8B6F - chains AB and AR of the 69 polymer chains in the assembly; structure by electron microscopy, 2.80 A resolution.

# Chain AB
Name: NADH-ubiquinone oxidoreductase 75 kDa subunit
Organism: Tetrahymena thermophila SB210
Reference sequence: Q23KA9 (Q23KA9_TETTS); numbering as in UniProt (aligned over 1-718)
Sequence (718 residues; each row starts with the number of its first residue):
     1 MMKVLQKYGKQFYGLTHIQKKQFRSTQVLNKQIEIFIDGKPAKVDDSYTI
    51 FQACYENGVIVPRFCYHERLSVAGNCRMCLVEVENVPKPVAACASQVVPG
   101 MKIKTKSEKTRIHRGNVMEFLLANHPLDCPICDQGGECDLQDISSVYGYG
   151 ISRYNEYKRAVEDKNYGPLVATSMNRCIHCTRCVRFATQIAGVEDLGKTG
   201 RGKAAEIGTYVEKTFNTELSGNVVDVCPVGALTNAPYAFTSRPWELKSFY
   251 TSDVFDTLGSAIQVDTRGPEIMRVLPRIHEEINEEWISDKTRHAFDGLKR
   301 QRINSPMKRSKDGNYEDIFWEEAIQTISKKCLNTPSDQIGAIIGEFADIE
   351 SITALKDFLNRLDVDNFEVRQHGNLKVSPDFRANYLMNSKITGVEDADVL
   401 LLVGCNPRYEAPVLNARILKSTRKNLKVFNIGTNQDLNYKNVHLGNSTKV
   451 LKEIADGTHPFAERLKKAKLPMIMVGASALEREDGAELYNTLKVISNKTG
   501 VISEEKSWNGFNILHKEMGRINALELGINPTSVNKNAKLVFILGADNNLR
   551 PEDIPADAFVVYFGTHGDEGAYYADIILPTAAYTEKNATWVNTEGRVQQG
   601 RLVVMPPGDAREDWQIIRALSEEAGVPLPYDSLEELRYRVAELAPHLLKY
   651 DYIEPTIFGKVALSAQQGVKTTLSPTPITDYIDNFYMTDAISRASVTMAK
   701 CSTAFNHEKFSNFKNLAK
Not modelled in the structure: 1-30
Ion coordination: 2Fe-2S cluster Fe: Cys65, Cys76, Cys79, Cys93; 4Fe-4S cluster Fe site 1: His125, Cys129, Cys132, Cys138; 4Fe-4S cluster Fe site 2: Cys177, Cys180, Cys183, Cys227
Ligand contacts:
  - 2Fe-2S cluster (FES): Arg63, Phe64, Cys65, Tyr66, Ala73, Gly74, Asn75, Cys76, Arg77, Met78, Cys79, Cys93
  - 4Fe-4S cluster (SF4), molecule 1: His125, Pro126, Asp128, Cys129, Cys132, Gln134, Gly135, Cys138, Leu140, Gln141, Arg176, Val229, Gly230
  - 4Fe-4S cluster (SF4), molecule 2: Met174, Cys177, Ile178, His179, Cys180, Thr181, Arg182, Cys183, Ile207, Cys227, Pro228, Val229, Ala231, Leu232

# Chain AR
Name: NADH dehydrogenase [ubiquinone] iron-sulfur protein 4, mitochondrial
Organism: Tetrahymena thermophila SB210
Reference sequence: I7MK61 (I7MK61_TETTS); residues 1-185 here = UniProt positions 1-185
Sequence (185 residues; each row starts with the number of its first residue):
     1 MLLPKNAIQSARYFEIQKIPAKIAKTANEKILSVGVAQKNNIQPKTVTAQ
    51 GQIGFVQHPQLDSSCQYTQFYTPQRRDIRGRVARIYIQDTNHMHDTPQIP
   101 EGYKWTLEFERQAQYKTPWMGWSFNGDTFSKRNHYFCTLEDAISYCKQMG
   151 FGYEVSFPRSRYHTRKSYADNMLWPGHDNAVDEDC
Not modelled in the structure: 182-185

# Interface between chain AB and chain AR
Contacting residue pairs (101):
  Ser47(AB) - Arg165(AR)  hydrogen bond
  Ser47(AB) - Lys166(AR)
  Tyr48(AB) - His163(AR)  hydrogen bond
  Thr49(AB) - Lys166(AR)
  Gln52(AB) - His163(AR)  hydrogen bond
  Gln52(AB) - Thr164(AR)  hydrogen bond (side chain-backbone)
  Gln52(AB) - Lys166(AR)
  Arg63(AB) - Asp95(AR)  salt bridge
  Tyr66(AB) - Lys166(AR)
  His67(AB) - Lys166(AR)
  Glu68(AB) - Arg161(AR)
  Glu68(AB) - Lys166(AR)  hydrogen bond (backbone-side chain)
  Leu70(AB) - Lys166(AR)  hydrogen bond (backbone-side chain)
  Ser71(AB) - Asn171(AR)  hydrogen bond
  Val72(AB) - Lys166(AR)
  Val72(AB) - Ser167(AR)
  Val72(AB) - Tyr168(AR)
  Val72(AB) - Asn171(AR)  hydrogen bond (backbone-side chain)
  Gln96(AB) - Ser167(AR)  hydrogen bond
  Glu137(AB) - Asn91(AR)  hydrogen bond
  Glu137(AB) - Met93(AR)
  Glu137(AB) - His94(AR)
  Asp142(AB) - His94(AR)
  Asp142(AB) - Thr96(AR)
  Asp142(AB) - Pro97(AR)
  Asp142(AB) - Gln98(AR)  hydrogen bond (side chain-backbone)
  Arg182(AB) - Asp95(AR)  salt bridge
  Asp225(AB) - His92(AR)  salt bridge
  Asp225(AB) - Met93(AR)
  Lys247(AB) - Glu108(AR)  salt bridge
  Lys247(AB) - Arg111(AR)
  Lys247(AB) - Lys131(AR)
  Lys247(AB) - Asn133(AR)  hydrogen bond
  Ser248(AB) - Tyr86(AR)
  Ser248(AB) - Gln88(AR)
  Ser248(AB) - Glu108(AR)
  Phe249(AB) - Arg84(AR)
  Phe249(AB) - Glu108(AR)
  Phe249(AB) - Arg111(AR)
  Tyr250(AB) - Tyr86(AR)  hydrophobic
  Tyr250(AB) - Ile87(AR)
  Tyr250(AB) - Gln88(AR)
  Tyr250(AB) - Asp89(AR)  hydrogen bond (side chain-backbone)
  Gln263(AB) - Gln88(AR)
  Gln263(AB) - Asn91(AR)  hydrogen bond
  Gly268(AB) - Gln114(AR)
  Pro269(AB) - Gln114(AR)
  Pro269(AB) - Ser123(AR)
  Arg273(AB) - Asn91(AR)
  Leu275(AB) - Met93(AR)  hydrophobic
  Pro276(AB) - His92(AR)
  Ile278(AB) - Arg159(AR)
  Ile278(AB) - Ser160(AR)
  Ile278(AB) - Arg161(AR)
  His279(AB) - Arg159(AR)  hydrogen bond
  Glu280(AB) - Tyr162(AR)
  Glu281(AB) - Arg159(AR)  salt bridge
  Glu281(AB) - Tyr162(AR)
  Glu285(AB) - His92(AR)  salt bridge
  Glu285(AB) - Arg161(AR)  salt bridge
  Trp286(AB) - His92(AR)
  Asn587(AB) - Glu110(AR)
  Arg596(AB) - Arg159(AR)
  Gln599(AB) - Val56(AR)
  Gln599(AB) - Glu154(AR)  hydrogen bond
  Arg601(AB) - Arg84(AR)
  Arg601(AB) - Glu154(AR)  salt bridge
  Arg601(AB) - Ser156(AR)  hydrogen bond
  Leu602(AB) - Arg84(AR)  hydrogen bond (backbone-side chain)
  Leu602(AB) - Glu110(AR)
  Leu602(AB) - Arg111(AR)
  Met605(AB) - Arg111(AR)
  Met605(AB) - Gln112(AR)
  Met605(AB) - Ala113(AR)  hydrogen bond (side chain-backbone)
  Pro629(AB) - Asn28(AR)
  Pro629(AB) - Ile31(AR)  hydrophobic
  Pro629(AB) - Leu32(AR)
  Asp631(AB) - Asn28(AR)  hydrogen bond
  Glu634(AB) - Lys22(AR)  salt bridge
  Glu634(AB) - His58(AR)
  Glu635(AB) - Asn28(AR)  hydrogen bond
  Glu635(AB) - Leu32(AR)
  Arg637(AB) - Val56(AR)
  Tyr638(AB) - Lys22(AR)
  Tyr638(AB) - Gly35(AR)
  Tyr638(AB) - Val36(AR)  hydrophobic
  Tyr638(AB) - Lys39(AR)
  Arg639(AB) - Leu32(AR)
  Glu642(AB) - Leu32(AR)
  Glu642(AB) - Val34(AR)  hydrogen bond (side chain-backbone)
  Glu642(AB) - Gly35(AR)  hydrogen bond (side chain-backbone)
  Pro645(AB) - Ile42(AR)  hydrophobic
  Leu648(AB) - Lys39(AR)
  Leu648(AB) - Gly54(AR)
  Lys649(AB) - Ile42(AR)
  Lys649(AB) - Ile53(AR)
  Tyr650(AB) - Gly54(AR)  hydrogen bond (backbone-backbone)
  Tyr650(AB) - Phe55(AR)  hydrophobic
  Tyr650(AB) - Val56(AR)  hydrophobic
  Asp651(AB) - Arg159(AR)  salt bridge
  Tyr652(AB) - Ile53(AR)  hydrophobic
Also at the interface, not in a pair above, chain AB (68 interface residues in all): Ile60, Arg69, Ala73, Gly74, Ala94, Gln134, Asp139, Ile143, Val146, Val224, Cys227, Glu270, Val604, Leu628, Tyr630, Ala641
Also at the interface, not in a pair above, chain AR (57 interface residues in all): Thr26, Glu29, Ser33, Gln52, Tyr103, Tyr115, Lys116, Ser130

# Summary
The interface between chain AB and chain AR involves 68 residues on one side and 57 on the other, with 24
hydrogen bonds and 10 salt bridges. Polar contacts include Arg63(AB)-Asp95(AR), Arg182(AB)-Asp95(AR) and
Asp225(AB)-His92(AR). Ligands of chain AB: 2Fe-2S cluster and 4Fe-4S cluster.
Chain AB is NADH-ubiquinone oxidoreductase 75 kDa subunit and chain AR is NADH dehydrogenase [ubiquinone]
iron-sulfur protein 4, mitochondrial, both from Tetrahymena thermophila SB210; the structure, Cryo-EM
structure of NADH:ubiquinone oxidoreductase (complex-I) from respiratory supercomplex of Tetrahymena
thermophila, was determined by electron microscopy, deposited together with 8B6H and 8B6J.
